Entry 2F9A (X-ray diffraction, 2.51 A resolution); this record covers chain A.

== Chain A ==
Protein: 3-Hydroxy-3-methylglutaryl coenzyme A synthase 1
Organism: Brassica juncea
UniProtKB: Q9M6U3 (Q9M6U3_BRAJU); numbering as in UniProt (aligned over 2-451)
Chain sequence (450 residues; each row starts with the number of its first residue):
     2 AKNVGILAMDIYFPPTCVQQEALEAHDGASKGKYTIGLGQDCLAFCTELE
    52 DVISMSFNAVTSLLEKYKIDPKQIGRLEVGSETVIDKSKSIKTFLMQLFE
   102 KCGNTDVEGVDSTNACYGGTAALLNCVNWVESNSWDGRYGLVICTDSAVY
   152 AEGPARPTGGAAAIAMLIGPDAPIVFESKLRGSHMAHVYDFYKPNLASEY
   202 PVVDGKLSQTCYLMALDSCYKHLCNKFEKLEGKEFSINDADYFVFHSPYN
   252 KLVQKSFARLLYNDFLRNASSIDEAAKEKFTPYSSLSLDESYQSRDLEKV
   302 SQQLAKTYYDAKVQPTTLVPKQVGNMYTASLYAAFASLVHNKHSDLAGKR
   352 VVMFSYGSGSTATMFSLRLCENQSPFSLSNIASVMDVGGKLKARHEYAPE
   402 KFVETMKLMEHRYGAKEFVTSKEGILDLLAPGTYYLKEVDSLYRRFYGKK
Not modelled in the structure: 263-308
Covalent attachments: Antibiotic 1233A, Bound Form (F24) linked to C117
Residues lining bound ligands: Antibiotic 1233A, Bound Form (F24; (7R,12R,13R)-13-formyl-12,14-dihydroxy-3,5,7-trimethyltetradeca-2,4-dienoic acid): E83, A116, F192, S209, Q210, Y213, L214, H247, P249, Y250, L253, K256, N326, Y328, Y357, G358, S359
Reported in the primary citation:
  - binding site for Antibiotic 1233A, Bound Form: E83, C117, H247, N326, S359
  - catalytic residues: C117, S359
  - catalytic residues: E83, H247 (proposed by the authors, not directly observed)

== Overview ==
Antibiotic 1233A, Bound Form is covalently linked to C117. The paper reports catalytic residues C117, S359 and
E83 among others; a binding site for Antibiotic 1233A, Bound Form at E83, C117 and H247 among others.
Chain A is 3-Hydroxy-3-methylglutaryl coenzyme A synthase 1 (Brassica juncea); the structure, HMG-CoA synthase
from Brassica juncea in complex with F-244, was determined by X-ray diffraction together with 2F82, 2FA0 and
2FA3 from the same study.
